Entry 3CPJ (X-ray diffraction, 2.35 A resolution); this record covers chains G and B.

# Chain G
Protein: Rab GDP-dissociation inhibitor
Source organism: Saccharomyces cerevisiae
UniProtKB: P39958 (GDI1_YEAST); numbering as in UniProt (aligned over 1-451)
Amino-acid sequence (451 residues; each row starts with the number of its first residue):
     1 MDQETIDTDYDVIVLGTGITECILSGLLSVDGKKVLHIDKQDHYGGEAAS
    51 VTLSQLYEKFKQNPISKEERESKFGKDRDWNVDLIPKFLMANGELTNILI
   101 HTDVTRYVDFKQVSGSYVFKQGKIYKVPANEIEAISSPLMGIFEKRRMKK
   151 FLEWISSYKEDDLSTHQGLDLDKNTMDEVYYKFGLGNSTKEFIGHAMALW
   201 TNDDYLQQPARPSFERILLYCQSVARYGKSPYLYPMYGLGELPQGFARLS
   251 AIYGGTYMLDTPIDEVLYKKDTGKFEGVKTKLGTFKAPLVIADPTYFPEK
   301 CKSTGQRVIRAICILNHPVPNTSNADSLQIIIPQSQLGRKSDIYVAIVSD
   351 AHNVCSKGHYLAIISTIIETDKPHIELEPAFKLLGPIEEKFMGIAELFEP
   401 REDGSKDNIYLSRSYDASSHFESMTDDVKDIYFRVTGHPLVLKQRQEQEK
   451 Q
Not modelled in the structure: 1-5, 444-451
Curated features (UniProtKB/Swiss-Prot):
  - region (Interaction with YPT1): Arg106 to Gln112, Tyr234 to Leu259

# Chain B
Protein: GTP-binding protein YPT31/YPT8
Source organism: Saccharomyces cerevisiae
UniProtKB: P38555 (YPT31_YEAST); residue numbers follow UniProt; this construct covers 1-223
Amino-acid sequence (223 residues; row label = number of the first residue in the row):
     1 MSSEDYGYDYDLLFKIVLIGDSGVGKSNLLSRFTKNEFNMDSKSTIGVEF
    51 ATRTLEIEGKRIKAQIWDTAGQERYRAITSAYYRGAVGALIVYDISKSSS
   101 YENCNHWLSELRENADDNVAVGLIGNKSDLAHLRAVPTEESKTFAQENQL
   151 LFTETSALNSENVDKAFEELINTIYQKVSKHQMDLGDSSANGNANGASAP
   201 NGPTISLTPTPNENKKANGNNCC
Not modelled in the structure: 1-9, 41-46, 95, 117-118, 159, 179-202, 208-223
Construct notes: engineered mutation Glu58 (Asp in P38555)
Bound ions: Mg2+: Ser27 (together with GDP)
Ligand contacts: GDP (guanosine-5'-diphosphate): Asp21, Ser22, Gly23, Val24, Gly25, Lys26, Ser27, Asn28, Phe38, Asn39, Met40, Glu73, Asn126, Lys127, Asp129, Leu130, Ser156, Ala157, Leu158

# Chain G / chain B interface
Contacting residue pairs (44):
  Ile6(G) - Tyr75(B)  hydrogen bond (backbone-side chain)
  Tyr44(G) - Gln72(B)  hydrogen bond
  Tyr44(G) - Ala77(B)  hydrogen bond (side chain-backbone)
  Tyr44(G) - Thr79(B)
  Asn81(G) - Arg84(B)  hydrogen bond
  Ile100(G) - Leu207(B)  hydrophobic
  Thr105(G) - Leu207(B)
  Arg106(G) - Glu49(B)  salt bridge
  Tyr107(G) - Glu49(B)  hydrogen bond
  Phe110(G) - Thr204(B)
  Phe110(G) - Ile205(B)  hydrogen bond (backbone-backbone)
  Phe110(G) - Leu207(B)  hydrophobic
  Lys111(G) - Pro203(B)
  Lys111(G) - Thr204(B)
  Gln112(G) - Ile205(B)
  Tyr227(G) - Ile205(B)  hydrophobic
  Tyr227(G) - Ser206(B)
  Tyr227(G) - Leu207(B)
  Leu233(G) - Ile205(B)  hydrophobic
  Leu233(G) - Leu207(B)  hydrophobic
  Tyr237(G) - Arg84(B)
  Glu241(G) - Ala81(B)
  Glu241(G) - Arg84(B)  salt bridge
  Gln244(G) - Thr79(B)
  Gln244(G) - Ser80(B)  hydrogen bond (side chain-backbone)
  Gln244(G) - Ala81(B)
  Ala247(G) - Gln72(B)
  Arg248(G) - Glu49(B)  salt bridge
  Arg248(G) - Trp67(B)
  Arg248(G) - Asp68(B)  hydrogen bond (side chain-backbone)
  Arg248(G) - Thr69(B)
  Arg248(G) - Gln72(B)
  Arg248(G) - Tyr82(B)
  Ala251(G) - Ala70(B)
  Ala251(G) - Gln72(B)
  Ile252(G) - Glu49(B)
  Ile252(G) - Ala70(B)  hydrophobic
  Thr256(G) - Arg74(B)
  Thr256(G) - Tyr75(B)
  Tyr257(G) - Tyr75(B)
  Tyr257(G) - Ala77(B)  hydrophobic
  Met258(G) - Tyr75(B)  hydrophobic
  Leu259(G) - Tyr75(B)  hydrogen bond (backbone-backbone)
  Leu259(G) - Arg76(B)
Interface residues without a listed pair, chain G (31 interface residues in all): Arg78, Thr96, Leu99, Asp109, Arg226, Met236, Gly255, Leu282
Interface residues without a listed pair, chain B (22 interface residues in all): Ile78, Glu113

# In short
31 residues of chain G face 22 of chain B across their interface, with 9 hydrogen bonds and 3 salt bridges.
Polar contacts include Arg106(G)-Glu49(B), Glu241(G)-Arg84(B) and Arg248(G)-Glu49(B). Chain B binds GDP.
Chain G is Rab GDP-dissociation inhibitor and chain B is GTP-binding protein YPT31/YPT8, both from
Saccharomyces cerevisiae; the structure, Crystal structure of Ypt31 in complex with yeast Rab-GDI, was
determined by X-ray diffraction, deposited together with 3CPH and 3CPI.
